Entry 1DAK (X-ray diffraction, 1.60 A resolution); this record covers chain A.

# Chain A
Protein: Dethiobiotin synthetase
Source organism: Escherichia coli
Notes: EC 6.3.3.3
UniProtKB: P13000 (BIOD_ECOLI); numbering as in UniProt (aligned over 1-224)
Chain sequence (224 residues; numbered 1 to 224; the number before each row is that of its first residue):
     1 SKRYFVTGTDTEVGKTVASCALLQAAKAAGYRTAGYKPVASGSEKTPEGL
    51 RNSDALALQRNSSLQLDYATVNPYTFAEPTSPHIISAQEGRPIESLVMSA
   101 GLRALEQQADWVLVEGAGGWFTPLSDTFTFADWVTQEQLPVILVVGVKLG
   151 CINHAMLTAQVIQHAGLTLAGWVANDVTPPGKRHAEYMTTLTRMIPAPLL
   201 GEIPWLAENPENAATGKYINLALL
Ion coordination: Mg2+: Thr16, Asp54, Glu115 (together with ADP, DPU)
Residues lining bound ligands:
  - ADP (adenosine-5'-diphosphate): Asp10, Thr11, Glu12, Val13, Gly14, Lys15, Thr16, Val17, Asp54, Glu115, Asn175, Asp176, Val177, Ile203, Pro204, Trp205, Leu206, Ala207, Pro210, Glu211
  - DPU (mixed carbamic phosphoric acid anhydride of 7,8-diaminononanic acid): Thr11, Glu12, Lys15, Thr16, Lys37, Val39, Ala40, Ser41, Asn52, Asp54, Pro79, Thr80, Ser81, Pro82, Glu115, Gly116, Ala117, Gly118, Thr122, Pro123, Lys148, Leu149, Gly150, Cys151, Ile152, Asn153, Tyr187
Reported in the primary citation:
  - binding site for DPU: Thr11, Lys15, Lys37, Glu115, Gly118

# In short
Chain A binds compound DPU and ADP. The Mg2+ site is built by Thr16, Asp54 and Glu115. The paper reports a
binding site for DPU at Thr11, Lys15 and Lys37 among others.
Chain A is Dethiobiotin synthetase (Escherichia coli); the structure, Dethiobiotin synthetase from escherichia
coli, complex reaction intermediate ADP and mixed anhydride, was determined by X-ray diffraction (same
publication as 1A82).
